Entry 7PEY (electron microscopy, 4.50 A resolution (low resolution: residue-level contacts below are approximate; hydrogen-bond / salt-bridge calls are withheld)); this record covers chains R and J of the 10 polymer chains in the assembly.

== Chain R ==
Protein: Histone H2B type 1-K
Organism: Homo sapiens
UniProt: O60814 (H2B1K_HUMAN); residues 0-125 here correspond to UniProt positions 1-126 (UniProt number = residue number + 1)
Amino-acid sequence (126 residues; numbered 0 to 125; the number before each row is that of its first residue; numbering starts at 0):
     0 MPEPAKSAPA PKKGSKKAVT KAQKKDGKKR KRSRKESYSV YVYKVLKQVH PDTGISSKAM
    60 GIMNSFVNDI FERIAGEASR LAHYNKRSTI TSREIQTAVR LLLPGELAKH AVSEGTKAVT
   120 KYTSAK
Disordered / not traced: 0-29, 125
Swiss-Prot annotation at these positions:
  - modified residue: Pro1 (N-acetylproline), Glu2 (ADP-ribosyl glutamic acid), Lys5 (N6-(2-hydroxyisobutyryl)lysine), Ser6 (ADP-ribosylserine), Lys11 (N6-(beta-hydroxybutyryl)lysine), Lys12 (N6-(2-hydroxyisobutyryl)lysine), Ser14 (Phosphoserine), Lys15 (N6-acetyllysine), Lys16 (N6-(beta-hydroxybutyryl)lysine), Lys20 (N6-(2-hydroxyisobutyryl)lysine), Lys23 (N6-(2-hydroxyisobutyryl)lysine), Lys24 (N6-(2-hydroxyisobutyryl)lysine), Lys34 (N6-(2-hydroxyisobutyryl)lysine), Glu35 (PolyADP-ribosyl glutamic acid), Ser36 (Phosphoserine), Lys43 (N6-(2-hydroxyisobutyryl)lysine), Lys46 (N6-(2-hydroxyisobutyryl)lysine), Lys57 (N6,N6-dimethyllysine), Arg79 (Dimethylated arginine), Lys85 (N6,N6,N6-trimethyllysine) and 6 more in UniProt
  - glycosylation: Ser112 (O-linked (GlcNAc) serine)
  - cross-link (Glycyl lysine isopeptide (Lys-Gly)): Lys5 (interchain with G-Cter in SUMO2), Lys20 (interchain with G-Cter in SUMO2), Lys34 (interchain with G-Cter in ubiquitin), Lys120 (interchain with G-Cter in ubiquitin)

== Chain J ==
Molecule: 171-nt DNA strand
Organism: synthetic construct
Sequence (171 nucleotides; numbered 181 to 351; the number before each row is that of its first residue):
   181 GGCACTGGAA CAGGATGTAT ATATGTGACA CGTGCCTGGA GACTAGGGAG TAATCCCCTT
   241 GGCGGTTAAA ACGCGGGGGA CAGCGCGTAC GTGCGTTTAA GCGGTGCTAG AGCTGTCTAC
   301 GACCAATTGA GCGGCCTCGG CACCGGGATT CTCCAGGGGA TCCGGATGCT C

== How chain R and chain J interact ==
Contacting residue pairs (17):
  Lys30(R) - DT294(J)
  Ser32(R) - DC293(J)
  Arg33(R) - DC216(J)
  Arg33(R) - DT217(J)
  Tyr42(R) - DA210(J)
  Tyr42(R) - DC211(J)
  Gly53(R) - DA210(J)
  Ile54(R) - DC209(J)
  Ile54(R) - DA210(J)
  Ser55(R) - DC209(J)
  Ser56(R) - DC209(J)
  Arg86(R) - DA229(J)
  Arg86(R) - DG230(J)
  Ser87(R) - DG228(J)
  Ser87(R) - DA229(J)
  Thr88(R) - DG228(J)
  Thr88(R) - DA229(J)
Other interface residues (no listed pair), chain R (12 interface residues in all): Lys85

== In short ==
The interface between chain R and chain J involves 12 residues on one side and 10 on the other.
Chain R is Histone H2B type 1-K (Homo sapiens) and chain J is a 171-nt DNA strand (synthetic construct); the
structure, Nucleosome 3 of the 4x177 nucleosome array containing H1, was determined by electron microscopy,
deposited together with 7PET, 7PEU, 7PEV, 7PEW, 7PEX, 7PEZ and 16 further entries.
